PDB entry 7SOA | electron microscopy, 3.10 A resolution | chains L and H of the 3 polymer chains in the assembly

[Chain L]
Name: S2L20 Fab light chain
Source organism: Homo sapiens
Notes: antibody fragment or engineered binder
Amino-acid sequence (107 residues; numbered 1 to 107; the number before each row is that of its first residue):
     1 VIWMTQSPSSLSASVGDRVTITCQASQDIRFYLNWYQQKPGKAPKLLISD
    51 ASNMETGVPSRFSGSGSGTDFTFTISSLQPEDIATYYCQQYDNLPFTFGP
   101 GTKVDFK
Disulfide bonds: Cys-23/Cys-88

[Chain H]
Name: S2L20 Fab heavy chain
Source organism: Homo sapiens
Notes: antibody fragment or engineered binder
Amino-acid sequence (121 residues; row label = number of the first residue in the row):
     1 EVQLVESGGGVVQPGGSLRLSCAASGFTFNSYGMHWVRQAPGKGLEWVAF
    51 IRYDGGNKYYADSVKGRFTISRDNSKNTLYLQMKSLRAEDTAVYYCANLK
   101 DSRYSGSYYDYWGQGTLVTVS
Disulfide bonds: Cys-22/Cys-96

[Chain L / chain H interface]
Pairs across the interface (34):
  Val-1(L) with Asp-62(H)
  Tyr-32(L) with Ser-102(H); Arg-103(H)
  Asn-34(L) with Lys-100(H), hydrogen bond (side chain-backbone)
  Tyr-36(L) with Leu-99(H); Asp-110(H), hydrogen bond; Trp-112(H)
  Gln-38(L) with Gln-39(H), hydrogen bond
  Ala-43(L) with Tyr-95(H), hydrophobic; Trp-112(H), hydrophobic; Gly-113(H)
  Pro-44(L) with Leu-45(H), hydrophobic; Trp-112(H), hydrogen bond (backbone-side chain)
  Leu-46(L) with Lys-100(H); Asp-110(H)
  Ser-49(L) with Lys-100(H), hydrogen bond
  Asp-50(L) with Ser-102(H)
  Glu-55(L) with Lys-100(H), salt bridge
  Tyr-87(L) with Gln-39(H), hydrogen bond; Gly-44(H); Leu-45(H), hydrophobic
  Tyr-91(L) with Ser-102(H); Arg-103(H); Tyr-104(H)
  Asp-92(L) with Arg-103(H), salt bridge; Tyr-104(H), hydrogen bond (backbone-side chain)
  Asn-93(L) with Tyr-104(H)
  Leu-94(L) with Tyr-59(H), hydrophobic
  Pro-95(L) with Trp-47(H), hydrophobic
  Phe-96(L) with His-35(H); Trp-47(H); Asp-101(H)
  Phe-98(L) with Leu-45(H); Trp-47(H)
Interface residues without a listed pair, chain L (21 interface residues in all): Lys-42, Pro-100
Interface residues without a listed pair, chain H (23 interface residues in all): Val-37, Lys-43, Glu-46, Phe-50, Tyr-60, Ala-61

[In short]
21 residues of chain L face 23 of chain H across their interface; the contacts include 7 hydrogen bonds and 2
salt bridges. Polar contacts include Glu-55(L)/Lys-100(H), Asp-92(L)/Arg-103(H) and Asn-34(L)/Lys-100(H).
Here chain L is S2L20 Fab light chain and chain H is S2L20 Fab heavy chain, both from Homo sapiens. Entry 7SOA
(SARS-CoV-2 S NTD B.1.617.2 delta variant + S2L20 Local Refinement) was determined by electron microscopy
(same publication as 7SOD).
